PDB entry 5V7S | X-ray diffraction, 2.50 A resolution | chains B and C

[Chain B (and C)]
Protein: Matrix protein 1
Organism: Influenza A virus (strain A/Wilson-Smith/1933 H1N1)
Notes: chain C of this document is another copy of the same molecule, construct and numbering; everything in this record applies to it too
UniProt: P05777 (M1_I33A0); residue numbers follow UniProt; this construct covers 2-165
Sequence (171 residues; each row starts with the number of its first residue; numbers below 1 keep their minus sign (Met-5 is residue -5)):
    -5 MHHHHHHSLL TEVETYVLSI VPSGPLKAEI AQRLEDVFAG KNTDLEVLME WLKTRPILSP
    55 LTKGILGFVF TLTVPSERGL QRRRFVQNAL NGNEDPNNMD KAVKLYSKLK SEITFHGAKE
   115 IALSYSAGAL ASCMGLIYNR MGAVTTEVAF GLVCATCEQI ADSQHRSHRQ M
Disordered / not traced: -5 to 1, 72-75, 160-165 (chain C: -5 to 1, 71-75, 162-165)
Differences from the reference sequence: expression tag (-5 to 1); engineered mutation Glu88 (Gly in P05777), Ser101 (Arg in P05777), Ser105 (Arg in P05777)
Curated features (UniProtKB/Swiss-Prot):
  - mutagenesis: Val41 (V41A: Induces short filamentous virions), Lys95 (K95A/R: No effect), Tyr100 to Leu103 (Can't be rescued by reverse genetic; No effect), Cys148 (C148A: No effect; C148S: 31% loss of RNA binding activity), Cys151 (C151A: No effect), Ala155 (A155G: Complete loss of virus ability to be rescued in a reverse genetic system), His159 (H159A: No effect), His162 (H162A: No effect)
What the authors report for this chain:
  - self-association interface (contacts with another copy of this molecule); pairs are residue here / residue on that copy: Asn85-Arg134 (hydrogen bond), Tyr100-Glu88 (hydrogen bond)
  - mutagenesis - G88E/R101S/R105S: decreased growth

[Interface between chain B and chain C]
Residue-residue contacts - 32 pairs, chain B then chain C:
  Arg76(B) - Arg78(C)
  Arg76(B) - Gln81(C)
  Gln81(B) - Asn133(C)  hydrogen bond (side chain-backbone)
  Asn85(B) - Arg134(C)
  Asn87(B) - Lys104(C)
  Glu88(B) - Tyr100(C)  hydrogen bond (backbone-side chain)
  Glu88(B) - Lys104(C)  salt bridge
  Glu88(B) - Arg134(C)
  Glu88(B) - Ala137(C)
  Pro90(B) - Ser101(C)
  Met93(B) - Val97(C)  hydrophobic
  Met93(B) - Tyr100(C)  hydrophobic
  Met93(B) - Leu130(C)  hydrophobic
  Met93(B) - Arg134(C)
  Asp94(B) - Val97(C)
  Asp94(B) - Lys98(C)  salt bridge
  Val97(B) - Met93(C)  hydrophobic
  Val97(B) - Val97(C)  hydrophobic
  Lys98(B) - Asp94(C)  salt bridge
  Tyr100(B) - Glu88(C)  hydrogen bond
  Ser101(B) - Pro90(C)
  Lys104(B) - Glu88(C)  salt bridge
  Leu130(B) - Arg134(C)
  Asn133(B) - Arg78(C)  hydrogen bond (backbone-side chain)
  Asn133(B) - Gln81(C)  hydrogen bond (backbone-side chain)
  Asn133(B) - Asn133(C)
  Arg134(B) - Gln81(C)
  Arg134(B) - Asn85(C)  hydrogen bond
  Arg134(B) - Glu88(C)  salt bridge
  Arg134(B) - Met93(C)
  Arg134(B) - Leu130(C)
  Met135(B) - Arg78(C)
Interface residues without a listed pair, chain B (18 interface residues in all): Gly136
Interface residues without a listed pair, chain C (17 interface residues in all): Gly129

[Overview]
The interface between chain B and chain C involves 18 residues on one side and 17 on the other; the contacts
include 6 hydrogen bonds and 5 salt bridges. Polar contacts include Glu88(B)-Lys104(C), Asp94(B)-Lys98(C) and
Arg134(B)-Glu88(C). From the paper: G88E/R101S/R105S of chain B reduce growth; a self-association interface
involving Asn85(B) and Tyr100(B).
Both chains are Matrix protein 1 (Influenza A virus (strain A/Wilson-Smith/1933 H1N1)). Entry 5V7S (Crystal
structure of Influenza A virus matrix protein M1 (NLS-88E, pH 6.2)) was determined by X-ray diffraction,
deposited together with 5V8A, 5V6G and 5V7B.
